Entry 8AB7 (electron microscopy, 3.30 A resolution); this record covers chains C and D of the 20 polymer chains in the assembly.

== Chain C ==
Protein: Cytochrome b
From: Yarrowia lipolytica
Reference sequence: Q9B6D0 (CYB_YARLI); residue numbers follow UniProt; this construct covers 1-385
Amino-acid sequence (385 residues; numbered 1 to 385; the number before each row is that of its first residue):
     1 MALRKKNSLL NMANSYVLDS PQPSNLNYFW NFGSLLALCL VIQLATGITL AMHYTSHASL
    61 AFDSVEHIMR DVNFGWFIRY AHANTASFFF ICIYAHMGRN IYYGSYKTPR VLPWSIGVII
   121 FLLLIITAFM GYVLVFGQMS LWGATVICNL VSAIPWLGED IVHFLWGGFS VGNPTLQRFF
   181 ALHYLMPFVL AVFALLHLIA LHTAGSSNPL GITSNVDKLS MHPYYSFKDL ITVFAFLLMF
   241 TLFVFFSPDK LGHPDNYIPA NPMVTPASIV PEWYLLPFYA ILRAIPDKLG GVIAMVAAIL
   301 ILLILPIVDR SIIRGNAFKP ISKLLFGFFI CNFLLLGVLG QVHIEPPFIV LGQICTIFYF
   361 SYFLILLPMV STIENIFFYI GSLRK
Unresolved in the structure: 384-385
Curated features (UniProtKB/Swiss-Prot):
  - binding site (heme b): H82, H96, H183, H197
  - binding site (a ubiquinone): H202
Bound ions: heme Fe site 1: H82, H183; heme Fe site 2: H96, H197
Residues lining bound ligands:
  - Atovaquone (AOQ; 2-[trans-4-(4-chlorophenyl)cyclohexyl]-3-hydroxynaphthalene-1,4-dione): L122, I125, F129, M139, W142, G143, V146, I147, L150, I269, P271, L275, F278, Y279, L282, M295, V296, I299
  - AWB ([(2R,3S,6S,7R,8R)-3-[(3-formamido-2-oxidanyl-phenyl)carbonylamino]-8-hexyl-2,6-dimethyl-4,9-bis(oxidanylidene)-1,5-dioxonan-7-yl] 3-methylbutanoate): A13, Y16, V17, Q22, L26, W30, N31, G33, S34, A37, L40, A191, A194, L195, L198, S206, M221, Y225, K228, D229
  - heme (HEM), molecule 1: W30, F32, G33, S34, L36, A37, L40, F89, I93, H96, M97, R99, N100, S105, R110, P113, W114, G117, V118, I120, F121, L190, A194, H197, L198, L201, S206, S207
  - heme (HEM), molecule 2: L40, Q43, L44, G47, I48, L50, A51, Y54, V65, R79, H82, A83, A86, F89, L124, T127, A128, G131, Y132, L134, V135, F180, H183, Y184, P187, E272, Y274
  - 1,2-diacyl-sn-glycero-3-phosphocholine (PC1): N27, F29, Y94, A95, M97, G98, R99, Y102, Y103, P209, L210, A317, F318, K323, F326, G327, I330, C331, F333
  - phosphatidylethanolamine (PTY), molecule 1: S34, A37, L38, V41, H222, P223, S226, F227, D229, L230, V233, F234
  - phosphatidylethanolamine (PTY), molecule 2: I42, F74, F77, F234, L237, F240, F245

== Chain D ==
Protein: YALI0A17468p
From: Yarrowia lipolytica
Reference sequence: Q6CGP7 (Q6CGP7_YARLI); residue numbers follow UniProt; this construct covers 1-330
Amino-acid sequence (330 residues; numbered 1 to 330; the number before each row is that of its first residue):
     1 MRRRRIGVWP ENRRVSRLWV SLSPRSCVTC PVPTNQNPPI NNHHTPILTQ MFKAIPLRQA
    61 LLGISSAVCA GATTTYYYTT KAEAMTAAEH GLHPAEYPWP QNGMLSTFDH ASLRRGYQVY
   121 KEVCAACHSL DRIAWRNLVG VTHTTDEAKA FAEELEYDDE PDDEGNPRKR PGKLADYIPG
   181 PYPNEQAARA ANQGALPPDL SLIAKARHGG ADYIFALLTG YPDEPPAGVV LAPGMNYNPY
   241 FPGGGIGMAR TLFDGVVEYE DGTPATTSQM AKDVAAFLTW AAEPEHDERK KLGLKAIIVI
   301 SAMLGLSVYI KKFKWSPIKN RKFIYNPPKN
Unresolved in the structure: 1-84, 329-330
Bound ions: heme c Fe: H128, M248
Residues lining bound ligands:
  - heme c (HEC): V119, V123, C124, C127, H128, N192, A195, L196, P197, P198, L200, I203, R207, Y213, I214, L217, L218, F241, I246, G247, M248, T251, L252, V274, L278
  - phosphatidylethanolamine (PTY): L292, K295, A296, V299, I300, M303

== How chain C and chain D interact ==
Contacting residue pairs (76; chain C residue first):
  S24(C) - W315(D)
  S24(C) - R321(D)
  Y28(C) - K311(D)
  F62(C) - R132(D)
  F62(C) - L202(D)  hydrophobic
  D63(C) - R132(D)  salt bridge
  E66(C) - R132(D)
  E66(C) - L202(D)
  M69(C) - K205(D)
  R70(C) - R132(D)
  R70(C) - I133(D)
  R70(C) - S201(D)  hydrogen bond (side chain-backbone)
  R70(C) - L202(D)
  R70(C) - A281(D)  hydrogen bond (side chain-backbone)
  R70(C) - A282(D)
  D71(C) - R136(D)  salt bridge
  D71(C) - Y177(D)
  F74(C) - L292(D)  hydrophobic
  W76(C) - E285(D)
  W76(C) - R289(D)
  W76(C) - L292(D)  hydrophobic
  Y80(C) - K205(D)  hydrogen bond
  Y80(C) - E285(D)
  D217(C) - R321(D)  salt bridge
  L219(C) - W315(D)  hydrophobic
  L219(C) - I318(D)  hydrophobic
  Y224(C) - K314(D)
  Y224(C) - W315(D)  hydrogen bond (backbone-side chain)
  Y224(C) - I318(D)  hydrophobic
  Y225(C) - W315(D)  hydrophobic
  F227(C) - I310(D)  hydrophobic
  F227(C) - K311(D)
  F227(C) - K314(D)
  K228(C) - K311(D)
  I231(C) - L304(D)
  I231(C) - S307(D)
  I231(C) - V308(D)  hydrophobic
  I231(C) - K311(D)
  F234(C) - I300(D)
  F234(C) - M303(D)  hydrophobic
  F234(C) - L304(D)  hydrophobic
  F234(C) - S307(D)
  A235(C) - L304(D)
  L237(C) - I300(D)
  L238(C) - I297(D)  hydrophobic
  L238(C) - I300(D)  hydrophobic
  L238(C) - S301(D)
  L238(C) - L304(D)  hydrophobic
  T241(C) - G293(D)
  T241(C) - A296(D)
  T241(C) - I297(D)
  T241(C) - I300(D)
  L242(C) - I297(D)  hydrophobic
  V244(C) - R289(D)
  F245(C) - R289(D)  hydrogen bond (backbone-side chain)
  F245(C) - L292(D)  hydrophobic
  F245(C) - G293(D)
  F246(C) - M104(D)
  F246(C) - R289(D)
  F246(C) - K290(D)
  F246(C) - G293(D)
  F246(C) - L294(D)
  F246(C) - I297(D)  hydrophobic
  P248(C) - R289(D)
  D249(C) - K205(D)  salt bridge
  P254(C) - K205(D)
  P254(C) - A206(D)
  P254(C) - R207(D)
  P254(C) - H208(D)
  Y257(C) - L202(D)
  Y257(C) - K205(D)  hydrogen bond
  Y257(C) - A206(D)  hydrophobic
  I258(C) - R207(D)
  H343(C) - M85(D)  hydrogen bond
  H343(C) - H90(D)  hydrogen bond
  E345(C) - M85(D)  hydrogen bond (side chain-backbone)
Interface residues without a listed pair, chain C (38 interface residues in all): L230, H253, D255, P259
Interface residues without a listed pair, chain D (37 interface residues in all): P284, F323

== Summary ==
The interface between chain C and chain D involves 38 residues on one side and 37 on the other; the contacts
include 9 hydrogen bonds and 4 salt bridges. Polar pairs include D63(C)-R132(D), D71(C)-R136(D) and
D217(C)-R321(D).
Chain C is Cytochrome b and chain D is YALI0A17468p, both from Yarrowia lipolytica; the structure, Complex
III2 from Yarrowia lipolytica, atovaquone and antimycin A bound, was determined by electron microscopy (same
publication as 8AB6, 8AB8, 8AB9, 8ABA, 8ABB, 8ABE and 11 further entries).
